PDB entry 4ZWO | X-ray diffraction, 2.14 A resolution | chains A and B

== Chain A (and B) ==
Name: organophosphate anhydrolase/prolidase
Source organism: Alteromonas sp
Notes: EC 3.4.13.9; chain B of this document is another copy of the same molecule, construct and numbering; everything in this record applies to it too
Reference sequence: Q44238 (PEPQ_ALTSX); numbering as in UniProt (aligned over 1-437)
Sequence (440 residues; numbered 1 to 440; the number before each row is that of its first residue):
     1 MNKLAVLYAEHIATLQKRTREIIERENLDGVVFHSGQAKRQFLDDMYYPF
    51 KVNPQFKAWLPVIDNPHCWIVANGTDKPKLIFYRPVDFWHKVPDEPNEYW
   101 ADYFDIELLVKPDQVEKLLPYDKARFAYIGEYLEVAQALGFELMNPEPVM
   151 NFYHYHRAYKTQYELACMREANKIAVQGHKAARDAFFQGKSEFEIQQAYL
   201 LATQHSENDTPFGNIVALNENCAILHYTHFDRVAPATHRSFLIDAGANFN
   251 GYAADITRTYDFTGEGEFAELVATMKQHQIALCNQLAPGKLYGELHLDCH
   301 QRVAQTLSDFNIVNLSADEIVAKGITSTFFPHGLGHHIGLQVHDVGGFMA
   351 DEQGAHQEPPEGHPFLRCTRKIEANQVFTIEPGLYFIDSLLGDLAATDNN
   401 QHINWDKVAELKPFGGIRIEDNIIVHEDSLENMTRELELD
Not modelled in the structure: 1, 92-96, 356-364 (chain B: 1-2, 93-96)
Differences from the reference sequence: variant Thr-210 (Asn in Q44238), Pro-211 (Ala in Q44238), Asn-314 (Asp in Q44238); engineered mutation Phe-212 (Tyr in Q44238); expression tag (438-440)
Ion coordination: Mn2+ site 1: Glu-24, Leu-28; Mn2+ site 2 near Asp-29 (its only coordinating residue here); Mn2+ site 3: Asp-244, Asp-255, Glu-420 (together with glycolic acid); Mn2+ site 4: Asp-255, His-336, Glu-381, Glu-420 (together with glycolic acid); Mn2+ site 5 near Asp-309 (its only coordinating residue here)
Small-molecule neighbours: glycolic acid (GOA): Phe-212, Asp-244, Asp-255, His-336, Val-342, His-343, Glu-381
UniProt features mapped onto this chain:
  - binding site (Mn(2+)): Asp-244, Asp-255, His-336, Glu-381, Glu-420

== Chain A / chain B interface ==
Residue-residue contacts (79):
  Lys-39(A) with Tyr-48(B)
  Gln-41(A) with Lys-51(B)
  Phe-42(A) with Asn-53(B); Pro-54(B); Gly-130(B); Glu-131(B); Asn-145(B)
  Leu-43(A) with Gln-55(B); Met-150(B), hydrophobic; Gln-341(B), hydrogen bond (backbone-side chain)
  Asp-44(A) with Gln-341(B), hydrogen bond
  Asp-45(A) with His-343(B), salt bridge
  Met-46(A) with Phe-212(B), hydrophobic; Val-342(B), hydrophobic
  Tyr-48(A) with Lys-39(B); Pro-49(B); Lys-51(B)
  Pro-49(A) with Tyr-48(B); Pro-49(B), hydrophobic
  Lys-51(A) with Gln-41(B); Tyr-48(B)
  Asn-53(A) with Phe-42(B)
  Pro-54(A) with Phe-42(B)
  Gln-55(A) with Leu-43(B)
  Phe-88(A) with Leu-225(B), hydrophobic; Pro-331(B), hydrophobic; Ile-387(B); Ser-389(B); Leu-390(B), hydrophobic
  Trp-89(A) with Ile-224(B); Leu-225(B), hydrophobic; His-226(B), hydrogen bond (backbone-backbone); His-332(B)
  Lys-91(A) with Ile-224(B)
  Gly-130(A) with Phe-42(B)
  Glu-131(A) with Phe-42(B)
  Asn-145(A) with Phe-42(B)
  Met-150(A) with Leu-43(B), hydrophobic
  Phe-193(A) with Leu-200(B); Gln-204(B); His-205(B)
  Gln-197(A) with Gln-197(B), hydrogen bond (backbone-side chain)
  Leu-200(A) with Phe-193(B)
  Leu-201(A) with Gln-197(B)
  Gln-204(A) with Phe-193(B); Arg-232(B), hydrogen bond (backbone-side chain)
  His-205(A) with Phe-193(B)
  Ser-206(A) with Phe-193(B); Glu-207(B); Phe-230(B); Arg-232(B)
  Glu-207(A) with Ser-206(B); Glu-207(B), hydrogen bond (side chain-backbone); Asn-208(B), hydrogen bond (side chain-backbone)
  Asn-208(A) with Glu-207(B), hydrogen bond (backbone-side chain); Asn-208(B), hydrogen bond
  Asp-209(A) with Arg-232(B), salt bridge
  Phe-212(A) with Met-46(B), hydrophobic
  Ile-224(A) with Trp-89(B); Lys-91(B)
  Leu-225(A) with Phe-88(B), hydrophobic; Trp-89(B)
  His-226(A) with Trp-89(B), hydrogen bond (backbone-backbone); His-90(B)
  Tyr-227(A) with Lys-91(B)
  Phe-230(A) with Ser-206(B)
  Arg-232(A) with Gln-204(B), hydrogen bond (side chain-backbone); His-205(B); Ser-206(B); Asp-209(B), salt bridge
  Pro-331(A) with Phe-88(B), hydrophobic
  Gln-341(A) with Leu-43(B), hydrogen bond (side chain-backbone); Asp-44(B), hydrogen bond
  Val-342(A) with Met-46(B), hydrophobic
  His-343(A) with Asp-45(B), salt bridge
  Arg-367(A) with Asp-45(B), salt bridge
  Ile-387(A) with Phe-88(B)
  Ser-389(A) with Phe-88(B)
  Leu-390(A) with Phe-88(B), hydrophobic
Other interface residues (no listed pair), chain A (50 interface residues in all): Asp-64, His-90, His-154, Pro-211, His-229
Other interface residues (no listed pair), chain B (48 interface residues in all): His-154, Leu-201, Pro-211, His-229

== Overview ==
Chain A and chain B form an interface of 50 and 48 residues respectively; the contacts include 13 hydrogen
bonds and 5 salt bridges. Polar pairs include Asp-45(A)/His-343(B), Asp-209(A)/Arg-232(B) and
Arg-367(A)/Asp-45(B). Bound to chain A: glycolic acid. From UniProt: 5 Mn2+-binding residues on chain A.
Both chains are organophosphate anhydrolase/prolidase (Alteromonas sp). Entry 4ZWO (Crystal structure of
organophosphate anhydrolase/prolidase mutant Y212F) was determined by X-ray diffraction together with 4ZWP and
4ZWU from the same study.
